Entry 5DUQ (X-ray diffraction, 2.90 A resolution); this record covers chains A and B.

[Chain A (and B)]
Name: Plasma protease C1 inhibitor
From: Homo sapiens
Notes: chain B of this document is another copy of the same molecule, construct and numbering; everything in this record applies to it too
UniProt: P05155 (IC1_HUMAN); residues 96-478 here correspond to UniProt positions 118-500 (UniProt number = residue number + 22)
Chain sequence (383 residues; numbered 96 to 478; the number before each row is that of its first residue):
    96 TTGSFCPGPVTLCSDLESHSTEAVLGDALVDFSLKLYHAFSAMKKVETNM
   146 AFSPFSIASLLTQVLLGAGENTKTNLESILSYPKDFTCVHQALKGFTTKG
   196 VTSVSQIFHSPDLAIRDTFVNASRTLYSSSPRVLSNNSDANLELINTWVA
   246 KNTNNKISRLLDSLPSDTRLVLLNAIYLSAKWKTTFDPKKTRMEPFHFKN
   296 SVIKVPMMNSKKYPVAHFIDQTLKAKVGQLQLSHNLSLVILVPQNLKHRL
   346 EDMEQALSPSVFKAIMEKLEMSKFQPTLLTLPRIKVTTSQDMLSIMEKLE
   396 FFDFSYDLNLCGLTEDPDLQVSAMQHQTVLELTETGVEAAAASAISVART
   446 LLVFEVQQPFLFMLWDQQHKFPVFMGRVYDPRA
Unresolved in the structure: 96-114, 477-478 (chain B: 96-111, 477-478)
Differences from the reference sequence: conflict M458 (Val480 in P05155)
Covalently attached groups: N-acetylglucosamine (NAG) linked to N216

[Chain A / chain B interface]
Pairs across the interface - 23 pairs, chain A then chain B:
  K284(A) with R287(B), hydrogen bond (backbone-side chain)
  K285(A) with R287(B)
  R287(A) with K284(B), hydrogen bond (side chain-backbone); K285(B)
  P290(A) with I440(B), hydrophobic
  H292(A) with I440(B)
  K306(A) with E450(B), salt bridge
  I440(A) with P290(B), hydrophobic; H292(B); Q452(B), hydrogen bond (backbone-side chain)
  S441(A) with E450(B); Q452(B)
  V442(A) with V448(B), hydrophobic; E450(B)
  L446(A) with L446(B); L447(B); V448(B), hydrophobic
  V448(A) with V442(B), hydrophobic
  E450(A) with K306(B), salt bridge; S441(B); V442(B), hydrogen bond (side chain-backbone)
  Q452(A) with I440(B), hydrogen bond (side chain-backbone); S441(B), hydrogen bond
Also at the interface, not in a pair above, chain A (17 interface residues in all): T286, E289, L373, T375
Also at the interface, not in a pair above, chain B (18 interface residues in all): T286, E289, L373, T375

[In short]
Chain A and chain B form an interface of 17 and 18 residues respectively, with 6 hydrogen bonds and 2 salt
bridges. Polar pairs include K306(A)-E450(B), K284(A)-R287(B) and I440(A)-Q452(B). N-acetylglucosamine is
covalently linked to N216(A).
Chain A and chain B are both Plasma protease C1 inhibitor (Homo sapiens); the structure, Active human
c1-inhibitor in complex with dextran sulfate, was determined by X-ray diffraction (same publication as 5DU3).
